Entry 8BWL (X-ray diffraction, 1.96 A resolution); this record covers chains A and B of the 4 polymer chains in the assembly.

[Chain A (and B)]
Protein: Growth/differentiation factor 5
Organism: Homo sapiens
Notes: chain B of this document is another copy of the same molecule, construct and numbering; everything in this record applies to it too
UniProt: P43026 (GDF5_HUMAN); residues 382-501 here = UniProt positions 382-501
Sequence (121 residues; each row starts with the number of its first residue):
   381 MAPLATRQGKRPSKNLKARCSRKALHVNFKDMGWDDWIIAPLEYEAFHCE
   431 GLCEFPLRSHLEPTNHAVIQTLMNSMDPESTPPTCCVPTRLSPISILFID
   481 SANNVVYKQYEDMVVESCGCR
Unresolved in the structure: 381-396 (chain B: 381-397)
Disulfide bonds: Cys400-Cys466, Cys429-Cys498, Cys433-Cys500
Differences from the reference sequence: initiating methionine (381)
Metal / ion sites: Ca2+: Gly413, Asp416
UniProt features mapped onto this chain:
  - natural variant: Arg399 (R399C: In BDA1C), Cys400 (C400Y: In AMD2A), Trp414 (W414R: In SYNS2 and BDA1C), Pro436 (P436T: In AMD2B), Leu437 (deletion: In AMD2B), Arg438 (R438L: In SYNS2 and SYM1B), Ser439 (S439T: In AMD2B), His440 (H440L: In AMD2B), Leu441 (L441P: In AMD2B, SYNS2 and BDA2), Asn445 (N445K: In SYNS2; N445T: In SYNS2), Ser475 (S475N: In SYNS2), Val486 (V486M: In BDC), 1 further natural variant entry in UniProt
  - mutagenesis: Tyr490 (Y490N: Resitant to NOG inhibition)
From the paper describing this entry:
  - Ca2+ coordination: Gly413, Asp416
  - contacts within the chain: Trp414-Trp417 (pi stacking)

[Interface between chain A and chain B]
Disulfides between the chains: Cys465(A)-Cys465(B)
Pairs across the interface (52; chain A residue first):
  Leu405(A) with Met453(B), hydrophobic
  His406(A) with Met453(B)
  Val407(A) with Ile449(B), hydrophobic; Met453(B), hydrophobic
  Met412(A) with Ile449(B), hydrophobic; Leu452(B), hydrophobic; Met456(B), hydrophobic
  Trp414(A) with Ile449(B), hydrophobic; Leu452(B), hydrophobic
  Tyr424(A) with Ile449(B)
  Ala426(A) with His446(B), hydrogen bond (backbone-side chain)
  Phe427(A) with His446(B), hydrogen bond (backbone-side chain)
  His428(A) with Gln450(B); Pro462(B)
  Glu430(A) with Pro462(B)
  Asn445(A) with Glu491(B), hydrogen bond (side chain-backbone); Asp492(B); Met493(B)
  His446(A) with Ala426(B), hydrogen bond (side chain-backbone); Phe427(B), hydrogen bond (side chain-backbone); Leu471(B); Asp492(B), hydrogen bond (backbone-backbone); Met493(B); Val495(B)
  Ile449(A) with Trp414(B), hydrophobic; Tyr424(B); Met493(B), hydrophobic
  Gln450(A) with His428(B)
  Leu452(A) with Met412(B), hydrophobic; Trp414(B), hydrophobic
  Met453(A) with Leu405(B), hydrophobic; His406(B); Val407(B), hydrophobic
  Met456(A) with Asp411(B)
  Pro462(A) with His428(B); Glu430(B)
  Cys465(A) with Cys465(B), disulfide; Val467(B), hydrophobic
  Val467(A) with Cys465(B), hydrophobic; Val467(B), hydrophobic; Arg501(B)
  Pro468(A) with Arg501(B)
  Leu471(A) with His446(B)
  Glu491(A) with Asn445(B), hydrogen bond (backbone-side chain)
  Asp492(A) with Asn445(B); His446(B), hydrogen bond (backbone-backbone)
  Met493(A) with Asn445(B); His446(B); Ile449(B), hydrophobic
  Val495(A) with His446(B)
  Arg501(A) with Val467(B); Pro468(B)
Also at the interface, not in a pair above, chain A (32 interface residues in all): Asp411, Thr444, Thr461, Tyr490, Val494
Also at the interface, not in a pair above, chain B (33 interface residues in all): Thr444, Thr461, Cys466, Tyr490, Val494

[In short]
Chain A and chain B form an interface of 32 and 33 residues respectively, with 1 disulfide bond and 8 hydrogen
bonds. Polar pairs include Ala426(A)-His446(B), Phe427(A)-His446(B) and Asn445(A)-Glu491(B). UniProt lists one
mutagenesis site on chain A. The paper reports Ca2+ coordination by Gly413(A) and Asp416(A); contacts within
the chain involving Trp414(A) and Trp417(A).
Both chains are Growth/differentiation factor 5 (Homo sapiens). Entry 8BWL (Crystal structure of human Twisted
gastrulation protein homolog 1 (TWSG1) in complex with human Growth Differentiation ...) was determined by
X-ray diffraction (same publication as 8BWA, 8BWD, 8BWI, 8BWM and 8BWN).
